7Z2K - chains A and B; structure by X-ray diffraction, 1.65 A resolution.

[Chain A (and B)]
Molecule: 3C-like proteinase nsp5
Organism: Severe acute respiratory syndrome coronavirus 2
Notes: EC 3.4.22.69; chain B of this document is another copy of the same molecule, construct and numbering; everything in this record applies to it too
UniProtKB: P0DTD1 (R1AB_SARS2); residues 1-306 here correspond to UniProt positions 3264-3569 (UniProt number = residue number + 3263)
Amino-acid sequence (306 residues; numbered 1 to 306; the number before each row is that of its first residue):
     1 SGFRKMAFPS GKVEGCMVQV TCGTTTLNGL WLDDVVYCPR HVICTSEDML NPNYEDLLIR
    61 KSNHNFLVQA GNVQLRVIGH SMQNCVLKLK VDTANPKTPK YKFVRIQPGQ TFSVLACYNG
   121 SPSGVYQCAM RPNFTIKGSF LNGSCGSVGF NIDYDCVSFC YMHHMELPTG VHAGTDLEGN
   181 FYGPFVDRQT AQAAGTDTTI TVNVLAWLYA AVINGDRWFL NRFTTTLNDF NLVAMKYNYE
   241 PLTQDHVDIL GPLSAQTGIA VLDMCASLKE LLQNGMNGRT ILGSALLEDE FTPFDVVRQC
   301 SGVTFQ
Not modelled in the structure: 302-306 (chain B: 306)
Curated features (UniProtKB/Swiss-Prot):
  - active site: His-41 (For 3CL-PRO activity), Cys-145 (Nucleophile)
  - site: Gln-306 (Cleavage)
  - cross-link (Glycyl lysine isopeptide (Lys-Gly)): Lys-5 (interchain with G-Cter in ubiquitin), Lys-90 (interchain with G-Cter in ubiquitin)
Reported in the primary citation:
  - self-association interface (contacts with another copy of this molecule): Ser-284, Ala-285, Leu-286
  - contacts within the chain: Met-49/Gln-189 (backbone contact), Lys-102/Cys-156
  - conformationally variable residues (order/disorder transition): Cys-44 to Tyr-54

[How chain A and chain B interact]
Residue-residue contacts (70):
  Ser-1(A) with Ser-139(B); Phe-140(B), hydrogen bond (backbone-backbone); Glu-166(B), hydrogen bond (backbone-side chain); His-172(B), hydrogen bond (backbone-side chain)
  Gly-2(A) with Gly-138(B); Ser-139(B), hydrogen bond (backbone-side chain)
  Arg-4(A) with Tyr-126(B); Gln-127(B), hydrogen bond (side chain-backbone); Cys-128(B); Lys-137(B), hydrogen bond (side chain-backbone); Gly-138(B); Ser-139(B)
  Lys-5(A) with Arg-4(B); Tyr-126(B)
  Met-6(A) with Gly-124(B); Val-125(B); Tyr-126(B), hydrophobic; Ser-139(B)
  Ala-7(A) with Gly-124(B); Val-125(B), hydrogen bond (backbone-backbone)
  Phe-8(A) with Val-125(B)
  Pro-9(A) with Ser-10(B); Glu-14(B); Pro-122(B), hydrophobic; Ser-123(B); Gly-124(B)
  Ser-10(A) with Pro-9(B); Ser-10(B), hydrogen bond (backbone-side chain); Glu-14(B), hydrogen bond (backbone-side chain)
  Gly-11(A) with Gly-11(B); Glu-14(B), hydrogen bond (backbone-side chain)
  Glu-14(A) with Pro-9(B); Ser-10(B), hydrogen bond (side chain-backbone); Gly-11(B), hydrogen bond (side chain-backbone)
  Pro-122(A) with Pro-9(B), hydrophobic
  Ser-123(A) with Pro-9(B); Arg-298(B), hydrogen bond (backbone-side chain)
  Gly-124(A) with Met-6(B); Ala-7(B); Pro-9(B); Arg-298(B)
  Val-125(A) with Met-6(B); Ala-7(B), hydrogen bond (backbone-backbone); Phe-8(B); Pro-9(B), hydrophobic; Val-125(B), hydrophobic
  Tyr-126(A) with Arg-4(B); Lys-5(B); Met-6(B), hydrophobic
  Gln-127(A) with Arg-4(B), hydrogen bond (backbone-side chain)
  Cys-128(A) with Arg-4(B)
  Lys-137(A) with Arg-4(B), hydrogen bond (backbone-side chain)
  Gly-138(A) with Ser-1(B); Gly-2(B)
  Ser-139(A) with Ser-1(B); Gly-2(B), hydrogen bond (side chain-backbone); Gln-299(B), hydrogen bond
  Phe-140(A) with Ser-1(B), hydrogen bond (backbone-backbone)
  Leu-141(A) with Gln-299(B); Ser-301(B)
  Glu-166(A) with Ser-1(B), hydrogen bond (side chain-backbone)
  Gly-170(A) with Ser-1(B)
  His-172(A) with Ser-1(B)
  Gly-283(A) with Leu-286(B)
  Ala-285(A) with Ala-285(B), hydrophobic
  Leu-286(A) with Gly-283(B); Ala-285(B), hydrophobic
  Arg-298(A) with Leu-141(B)
  Gln-299(A) with Ser-139(B), hydrogen bond; Leu-141(B)
Also at the interface, not in a pair above, chain A (36 interface residues in all): Phe-3, Lys-12, Leu-115, Thr-280, Ser-284
Also at the interface, not in a pair above, chain B (37 interface residues in all): Phe-3, Lys-12, Leu-115, Thr-280, Ser-284, Cys-300

[In short]
36 residues of chain A and 37 residues of chain B are in contact; the contacts include 21 hydrogen bonds.
Among the polar pairs are Ser-1(A)/Glu-166(B), Ser-1(A)/His-172(B) and Gly-2(A)/Ser-139(B). UniProt lists
active-site residues His-41(A) and Cys-145(A) on chain A. The paper reports conformational variability at
Cys-44(A); a self-association interface involving Ser-284(A), Ala-285(A) and Leu-286(A).
Both chains are 3C-like proteinase nsp5 (Severe acute respiratory syndrome coronavirus 2). Entry 7Z2K (Crystal
structure of SARS-CoV-2 Main Protease in orthorhombic space group p212121) was determined by X-ray diffraction
(same publication as 7PZQ and 7PXZ).
